PDB entry 1XIM | X-ray diffraction, 2.20 A resolution | chains B and C of the 4 polymer chains in the assembly

[Chain B (and C)]
Molecule: D-xylose isomerase
Organism: Actinoplanes missouriensis
Notes: EC 5.3.1.5; chain C of this document is another copy of the same molecule, construct and numbering; everything in this record applies to it too
UniProtKB: P12851 (XYLA_ACTMI); residues 2-394 here correspond to UniProt positions 1-393 (UniProt number = residue number - 1)
Chain sequence (393 residues; numbered 2 to 394; the number before each row is that of its first residue):
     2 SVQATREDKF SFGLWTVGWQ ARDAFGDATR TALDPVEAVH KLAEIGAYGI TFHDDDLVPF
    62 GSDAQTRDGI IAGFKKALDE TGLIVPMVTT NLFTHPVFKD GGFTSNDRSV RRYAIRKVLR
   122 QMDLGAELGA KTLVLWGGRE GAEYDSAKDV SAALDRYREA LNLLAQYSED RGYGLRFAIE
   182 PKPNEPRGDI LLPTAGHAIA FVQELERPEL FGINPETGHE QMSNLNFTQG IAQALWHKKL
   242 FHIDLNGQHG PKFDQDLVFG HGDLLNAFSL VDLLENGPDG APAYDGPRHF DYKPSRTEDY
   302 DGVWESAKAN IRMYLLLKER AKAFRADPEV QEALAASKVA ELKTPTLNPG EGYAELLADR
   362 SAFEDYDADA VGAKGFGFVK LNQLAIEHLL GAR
Unresolved in the structure: 2
Bound ions: Co2+ site 1: Glu181, Glu217, Asp245, Asp292 (together with Xylitol); Co2+ site 2: Glu217, His220, Asp255 (together with Xylitol)
Residues lining bound ligands: Xylitol (XYL): Trp16, His54, Thr90, Phe94, Trp137, Glu181, Lys183, Glu217, His220, Asp245, Asp255, Asp292

[Interface between chain B and chain C]
Pairs across the interface (67):
  Asn225(B) - His250(C)  hydrogen bond (side chain-backbone)
  Asn225(B) - Gly251(C)
  Asn225(B) - Pro252(C)  hydrogen bond (side chain-backbone)
  Asn225(B) - Lys253(C)
  His250(B) - Asn225(C)  hydrogen bond (backbone-side chain)
  Gly251(B) - Asn225(C)
  Pro252(B) - Asn225(C)
  Pro252(B) - Pro252(C)  hydrophobic
  Lys253(B) - Asn225(C)
  His262(B) - Leu266(C)
  His262(B) - Asn383(C)  hydrogen bond
  His262(B) - Gln384(C)  hydrogen bond
  His262(B) - Ile387(C)
  Gly263(B) - Leu266(C)
  Leu265(B) - Leu266(C)  hydrophobic
  Leu265(B) - Leu390(C)  hydrophobic
  Leu265(B) - Leu391(C)  hydrophobic
  Leu266(B) - His262(C)
  Leu266(B) - Gly263(C)
  Leu266(B) - Leu265(C)  hydrophobic
  Thr298(B) - Gly376(C)
  Thr298(B) - Phe377(C)  hydrogen bond (backbone-backbone)
  Thr298(B) - Phe379(C)
  Glu299(B) - Gly378(C)  hydrogen bond (side chain-backbone)
  Glu299(B) - Phe379(C)  hydrogen bond (side chain-backbone)
  Glu299(B) - Val380(C)
  Asp300(B) - Gly376(C)  hydrogen bond (side chain-backbone)
  Glu306(B) - Lys381(C)
  Ser307(B) - Val380(C)
  Ala310(B) - Gln384(C)
  Arg313(B) - Glu388(C)  salt bridge
  Met314(B) - Gln384(C)
  Met314(B) - Ile387(C)  hydrophobic
  Leu317(B) - Glu388(C)
  Leu317(B) - Ala393(C)  hydrophobic
  Arg321(B) - Leu391(C)  hydrogen bond (side chain-backbone)
  Arg321(B) - Gly392(C)
  Arg321(B) - Ala393(C)
  Ala374(B) - Asp300(C)
  Gly376(B) - Thr298(C)
  Gly376(B) - Asp300(C)  hydrogen bond (backbone-side chain)
  Phe377(B) - Thr298(C)  hydrogen bond (backbone-backbone)
  Gly378(B) - Glu299(C)  hydrogen bond (backbone-side chain)
  Phe379(B) - Thr298(C)
  Phe379(B) - Glu299(C)  hydrogen bond (backbone-side chain)
  Val380(B) - Glu299(C)
  Val380(B) - Ser307(C)
  Asn383(B) - His262(C)  hydrogen bond
  Gln384(B) - His262(C)  hydrogen bond
  Gln384(B) - Ala310(C)
  Gln384(B) - Arg313(C)
  Gln384(B) - Met314(C)
  Ile387(B) - His262(C)
  Ile387(B) - Met314(C)  hydrophobic
  Glu388(B) - Arg313(C)  salt bridge
  Glu388(B) - Leu317(C)
  Leu390(B) - Leu265(C)  hydrophobic
  Leu390(B) - Leu391(C)  hydrophobic
  Leu391(B) - Leu317(C)  hydrophobic
  Leu391(B) - Arg321(C)  hydrogen bond (backbone-side chain)
  Leu391(B) - Leu390(C)
  Leu391(B) - Leu391(C)
  Leu391(B) - Gly392(C)  hydrogen bond (backbone-backbone)
  Gly392(B) - Arg321(C)
  Gly392(B) - Leu391(C)
  Ala393(B) - Leu317(C)  hydrophobic
  Ala393(B) - Arg321(C)
Interface residues without a listed pair, chain B (40 interface residues in all): Thr30, Val259, Gly261, Ser296, Gly373, Lys375, Lys381
Interface residues without a listed pair, chain C (40 interface residues in all): Thr30, Val259, Gly261, Ser296, Glu306, Gly373, Ala374, Lys375

[In short]
Chain B and chain C each contribute 40 residues to their interface; the contacts include 18 hydrogen bonds and
2 salt bridges. Polar pairs include Arg313(B)-Glu388(C), Asn225(B)-His250(C) and Asn225(B)-Pro252(C). Ligands
of chain B: Xylitol. Glu181(B), Glu217(B), Asp245(B) and Asp292(B) form the Co2+ site 1.
Chain B and chain C are both D-xylose isomerase (Actinoplanes missouriensis); the structure, Arginine residues
as stabilizing elements in proteins, was determined by X-ray diffraction (same publication as 2XIM and 3XIM).
